Entry 6MWD (X-ray diffraction, 2.33 A resolution); this record covers chain B.

== Chain B ==
Molecule: Ion transport protein
Source organism: Arcobacter butzleri (strain RM4018)
Reference sequence: A8EVM5 (A8EVM5_ARCB4); residues 2001-2239 here correspond to UniProt positions 1-239 (UniProt number = residue number - 2000)
Sequence (257 residues; each row starts with the number of its first residue):
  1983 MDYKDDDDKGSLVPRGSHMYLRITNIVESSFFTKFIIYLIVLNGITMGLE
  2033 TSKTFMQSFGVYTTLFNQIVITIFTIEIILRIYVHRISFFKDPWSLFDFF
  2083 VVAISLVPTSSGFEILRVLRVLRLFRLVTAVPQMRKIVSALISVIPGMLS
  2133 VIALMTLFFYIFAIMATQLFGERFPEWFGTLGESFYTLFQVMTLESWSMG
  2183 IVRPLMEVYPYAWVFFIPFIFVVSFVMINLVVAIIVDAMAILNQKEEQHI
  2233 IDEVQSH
Disordered / not traced: 1983-1998, 2092-2095, 2239
Differences from the reference sequence: initiating methionine (1983); expression tag (1984-2000); engineered mutation Ser2206 (Thr206 in A8EVM5)
Ligand contacts:
  - CPS (3-[(3-cholamidopropyl)dimethylammonio]-1-propanesulfonate), molecule 1: Leu2031, Ser2034, Thr2036, Phe2037, Phe2041
  - CPS, molecule 2: Lys2118, Ile2119, Val2126, Gly2129, Met2130, Leu2212, Ala2215, Ile2216, Asp2219, Ala2220, Ile2223
  - CPS, molecule 3: Ala2122, Ser2125, Val2126, Val2214, Ala2215, Ile2216, Val2218, Asp2219, Ala2220
  - 1,2-dimyristoyl-sn-glycero-3-phosphocholine (PX4), molecule 1: Ile2022, Val2023, Gly2026, Ile2027, Gly2030, Leu2031, Thr2033, Ser2034, Lys2035, Thr2036, Leu2109, Ala2135, Thr2138, Leu2139, Tyr2142, Thr2162, Leu2163, Gly2164, Phe2167
  - 1,2-dimyristoyl-sn-glycero-3-phosphocholine (PX4), molecule 2: Pro2075, Trp2076, Phe2079, Phe2107, Val2110, Thr2111, Val2120, Ser2121, Leu2123, Ile2124, Leu2136, Phe2140, Val2204, Val2208
  - 1,2-dimyristoyl-sn-glycero-3-phosphocholine (PX4), molecule 3: Leu2101, Phe2144, Met2147, Leu2151, Phe2152, Arg2155, Val2190, Tyr2191, Pro2192, Tyr2193, Ala2194, Val2196, Phe2197
  - 1,2-dimyristoyl-sn-glycero-3-phosphocholine (PX4), molecule 4: Met2130, Ile2134, Met2137, Thr2138, Phe2141, Thr2162, Gly2164, Glu2165, Phe2167, Tyr2168, Phe2171, Met2174, Met2188, Pro2192, Trp2195, Ile2199, Phe2203, Met2209, Leu2212

== Overview ==
Ligands of chain B: 4 copies of 1,2-dimyristoyl-sn-glycero-3-phosphocholine and 3 copies of compound CPS.
Chain B is Ion transport protein (Arcobacter butzleri (strain RM4018)); the structure, NavAb Voltage-gated
Sodium Channel, residues 1-239 with mutation T206S, was determined by X-ray diffraction together with 6MWA,
6MWB and 6MWG from the same study.
